2Z7X - chains A and C of the 3 polymer chains in the assembly; structure by X-ray diffraction, 2.10 A resolution.

== Chain A ==
Protein: Toll-like receptor 2, Variable lymphocyte receptor B
Source organism: Homo sapiens
Reference sequence: chimeric construct of O60603, Q4G1L2: residues 27-508 from O60603 (TLR2_HUMAN) positions 27-508 (same numbers); residues 509-575 from Q4G1L2 positions 133-199 (UniProt number = residue number - 376)
Chain sequence (549 residues; each row starts with the number of its first residue):
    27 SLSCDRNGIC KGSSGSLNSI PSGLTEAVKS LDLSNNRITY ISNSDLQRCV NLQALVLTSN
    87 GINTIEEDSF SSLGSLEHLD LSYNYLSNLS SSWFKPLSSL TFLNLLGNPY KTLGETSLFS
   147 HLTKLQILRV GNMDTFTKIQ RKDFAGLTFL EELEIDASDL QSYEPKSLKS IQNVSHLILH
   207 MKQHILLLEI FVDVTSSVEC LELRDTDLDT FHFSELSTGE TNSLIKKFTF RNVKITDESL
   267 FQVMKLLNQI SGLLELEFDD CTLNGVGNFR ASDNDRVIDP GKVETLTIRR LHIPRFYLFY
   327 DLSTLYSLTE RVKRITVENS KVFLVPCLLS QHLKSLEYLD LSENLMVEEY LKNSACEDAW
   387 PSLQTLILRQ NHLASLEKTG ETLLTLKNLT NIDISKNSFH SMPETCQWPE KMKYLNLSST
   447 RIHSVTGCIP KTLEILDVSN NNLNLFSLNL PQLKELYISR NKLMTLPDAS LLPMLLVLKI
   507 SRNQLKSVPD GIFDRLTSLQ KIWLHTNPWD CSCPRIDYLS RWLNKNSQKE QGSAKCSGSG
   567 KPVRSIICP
Disulfide bonds: C30-C36, C353-C382, C432-C454, C537-C562, C539-C574
Glycans and other covalent adducts: N-acetylglucosamine (NAG) linked to N199, N414, N442
Ligand contacts: Z41 ((2S)-3-hydroxypropane-1,2-diyl dihexadecanoate): L266, M270, L273, L282, F284, P306, V309, L312, I314, L317, I319, F322, F325, Y326, L328, L331, L334, T335, V338, I341, V343, S346, K347, V348, F349, L350, V351, P352, L355
UniProt features mapped onto this chain:
  - site: F349 (Interaction with bacterial lipopeptide)
  - glycosylation (N-linked (GlcNAc...) asparagine): N114, N199, N414, N442

== Chain C ==
Protein: Pam3CSK4
Chain sequence (6 residues; row label = number of the first residue in the row):
     7 CSKKKK
Modified residues: C7 (D-cysteine; DCY)
Glycans and other covalent adducts: palmitic acid (PLM) linked to C7; (2S)-3-hydroxypropane-1,2-diyl dihexadecanoate (Z41) linked to C7

== Interface between chain A and chain C ==
Pairs across the interface (12; chain A residue first):
  N294(A) with K10(C), hydrogen bond
  L324(A) with S8(C)
  F325(A) with C7(C); S8(C), hydrogen bond (backbone-backbone)
  Y326(A) with C7(C); S8(C); K10(C)
  D327(A) with C7(C); S8(C), hydrogen bond (backbone-backbone); K9(C)
  L350(A) with C7(C)
  P352(A) with C7(C)
Also at the interface, not in a pair above, chain A (8 interface residues in all): F349

== Summary ==
8 residues of chain A face 4 of chain C across their interface; the contacts include 3 hydrogen bonds. Polar
contacts include N294(A)-K10(C), F325(A)-S8(C) and D327(A)-S8(C). Chain A binds compound Z41.
N-acetylglucosamine is covalently linked to N199(A), N414(A) and N442(A).
Here chain A is Toll-like receptor 2, Variable lymphocyte receptor B (Homo sapiens) and chain C is Pam3CSK4.
Entry 2Z7X (Crystal structure of the TLR1-TLR2 heterodimer induced by binding of a tri-acylated lipopeptide)
was determined by X-ray diffraction (same publication as 2Z81, 2Z82 and 2Z80).
